Entry 6JDL (X-ray diffraction, 2.25 A resolution); this record covers chain A.

== Chain A ==
Molecule: Nitrogen assimilation regulatory protein
Source organism: Pseudomonas aeruginosa
Notes: fragment: Central domain
UniProtKB: Q51460 (Q51460_PSEAI); residues 142-399 here = UniProt positions 142-399
Amino-acid sequence (263 residues; numbered 137 to 399; the number before each row is that of its first residue):
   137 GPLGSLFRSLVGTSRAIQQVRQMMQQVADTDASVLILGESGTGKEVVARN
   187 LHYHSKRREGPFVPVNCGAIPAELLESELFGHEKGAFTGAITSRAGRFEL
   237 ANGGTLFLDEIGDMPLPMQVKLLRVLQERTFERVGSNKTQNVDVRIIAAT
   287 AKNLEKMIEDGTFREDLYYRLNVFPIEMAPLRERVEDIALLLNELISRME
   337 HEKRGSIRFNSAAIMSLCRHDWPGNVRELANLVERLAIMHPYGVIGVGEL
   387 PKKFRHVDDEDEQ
Not modelled in the structure: 137-141, 394-399
Differences from the reference sequence: expression tag (137-141); engineered mutation A287 (His in Q51460)
Ion coordination: Mg2+: E181 (together with ATP-gamma-S)
Ligand contacts: ATP-gamma-S (AGS; phosphothiophosphoric acid-adenylate ester): R144, S145, L146, V147, E175, S176, G177, T178, G179, K180, E181, V182, D245, R320, L327, E330, R334, V362, R363

== Summary ==
Chain A binds ATP-gamma-S.
Chain A is Nitrogen assimilation regulatory protein (Pseudomonas aeruginosa); the structure, Central domain of
FleQ H287A mutant in complex with ATPgS and Mg, was determined by X-ray diffraction together with 6J7E and
6JDI from the same study.
